PDB entry 4WU9 | X-ray diffraction, 2.60 A resolution | chains A and I of the 10 polymer chains in the assembly

== Chain A ==
Name: Histone H3.2
Organism: Xenopus laevis
Reference sequence: P84233 (H32_XENLA); residues 1-135 here correspond to UniProt positions 2-136 (UniProt number = residue number + 1)
Chain sequence (135 residues; numbered 1 to 135; the number before each row is that of its first residue):
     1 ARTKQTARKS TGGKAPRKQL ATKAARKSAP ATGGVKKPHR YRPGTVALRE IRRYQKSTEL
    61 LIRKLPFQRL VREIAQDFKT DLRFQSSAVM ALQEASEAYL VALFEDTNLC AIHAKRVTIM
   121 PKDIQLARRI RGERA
Unresolved in the structure: 1-37, 134-135
Construct notes: engineered mutation Ala102 (Gly103 in P84233)
UniProt features mapped onto this chain:
  - modified residue: Arg2 (Asymmetric dimethylarginine), Thr3 (Phosphothreonine), Lys4 (Allysine), Gln5 (5-glutamyl dopamine), Thr6 (Phosphothreonine), Arg8 (Citrulline), Lys9 (N6,N6,N6-trimethyllysine), Ser10 (ADP-ribosylserine), Thr11 (Phosphothreonine), Lys14 (N6-(2-hydroxyisobutyryl)lysine), Arg17 (Asymmetric dimethylarginine), Lys18 (N6-(2-hydroxyisobutyryl)lysine), Lys23 (N6-(2-hydroxyisobutyryl)lysine), Arg26 (Citrulline), Lys27 (N6,N6,N6-trimethyllysine), Ser28 (ADP-ribosylserine), Lys36 (N6,N6,N6-trimethyllysine), Lys37 (N6-methyllysine), Tyr41 (Phosphotyrosine), Lys56 (N6,N6,N6-trimethyllysine) and 8 more in UniProt
  - lipidation: Cys110 (S-palmitoyl cysteine)

== Chain I ==
Molecule: 145-nt DNA strand
Sequence (145 nucleotides; numbered -72 to 72; the number before each row is that of its first residue; numbers below 1 keep their minus sign (DA-72 is residue -72)):
   -72 ATCAATATCC ACCTGCAGAT ACTACCAAAA GTGTATTTGG AAACTGCTCC ATCAAAAGGC
   -12 ATGTTCAGCT GAATCAGCTG AACATGCCTT TTGATGGAGC AGTTTCCAAA TACACTTTTG
    48 GTAGTATCTG CAGGTGGATA TTGAT
Metal / ion sites: Pt ion near DG-14 (its only coordinating residue here)

== How chain A and chain I interact ==
Pairs across the interface - 27 pairs, chain A then chain I:
  His39(A) with DG70(I), sugar contact
  Arg40(A) with DT-8(I), hydrogen bond to the base; DG70(I), sugar contact
  Tyr41(A) with DT69(I), phosphate contact; DG70(I), phosphate contact
  Arg42(A) with DG-5(I), salt bridge to the phosphate; DG70(I), hydrogen bond to the phosphate
  Pro43(A) with DA-6(I), phosphate contact; DG-5(I), sugar contact
  Thr45(A) with DT69(I), phosphate contact; DG70(I), hydrogen bond to the phosphate
  Arg63(A) with DG-14(I), hydrogen bond to the phosphate; DC-13(I), salt bridge to the phosphate
  Arg72(A) with DA-22(I), salt bridge to the phosphate
  Arg83(A) with DA-22(I), hydrogen bond to the sugar
  Phe84(A) with DC-23(I), sugar contact; DA-22(I), hydrogen bond to the phosphate
  Gln85(A) with DC-23(I), phosphate contact
  Ser86(A) with DC-23(I), hydrogen bond to the phosphate
  Arg116(A) with DT-3(I), phosphate contact; DG-2(I), phosphate contact
  Val117(A) with DC-4(I), phosphate contact; DT-3(I), hydrogen bond to the phosphate
  Thr118(A) with DC-4(I), hydrogen bond to the phosphate; DT-3(I), hydrogen bond to the phosphate
  Met120(A) with DT-3(I), phosphate contact; DG-2(I), phosphate contact
Interface residues without a listed pair, chain A (18 interface residues in all): Leu82, Lys115
Interface residues without a listed pair, chain I (13 interface residues in all): DA71

== In short ==
18 residues of chain A and 13 residues of chain I are in contact, with 10 hydrogen bonds and 3 salt bridges.
Polar pairs include Arg40(A)-DT-8(I), Arg83(A)-DA-22(I) and Arg42(A)-DG70(I).
Here chain A is Histone H3.2 (Xenopus laevis) and chain I is a 145-nt DNA strand. Entry 4WU9 (Structure of
cisPtNAP-NCP145) was determined by X-ray diffraction together with 4WU8 from the same study.
